Entry 6DI8 (X-ray diffraction, 1.86 A resolution); this record covers chains B and C of the 3 polymer chains in the assembly.

Chain B:
Name: Chymotrypsin A chain B
Organism: Bos taurus
Notes: EC 3.4.21.1
UniProt: P00766 (CTRA_BOVIN); residues 16-146 here = UniProt positions 16-146
Sequence (131 residues; numbered 16 to 146; the number before each row is that of its first residue):
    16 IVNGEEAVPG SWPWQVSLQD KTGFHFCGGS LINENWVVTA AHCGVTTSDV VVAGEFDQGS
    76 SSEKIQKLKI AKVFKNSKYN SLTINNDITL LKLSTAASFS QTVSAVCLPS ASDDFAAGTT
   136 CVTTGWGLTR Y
Disulfides: Cys-42/Cys-58
UniProt features mapped onto this chain:
  - active site (Charge relay system): His-57, Asp-102
Reported in the primary citation:
  - catalytic residues: His-57, Asp-102 (citing earlier work)

Chain C:
Name: Chymotrypsin A chain C
Organism: Bos taurus
Notes: EC 3.4.21.1
UniProt: P00766 (CTRA_BOVIN); numbering as in UniProt (aligned over 149-245)
Sequence (97 residues; each row starts with the number of its first residue):
   149 ANTPDRLQQA SLPLLSNTNC KKYWGTKIKD AMICAGASGV SSCMGDSGGP LVCKKNGAWT
   209 LVGIVSWGSS TCSTSTPGVY ARVTALVNWV QQTLAAN
Disulfides: Cys-168/Cys-182, Cys-191/Cys-220
UniProt features mapped onto this chain:
  - active site: Ser-195 (Charge relay system)
Reported in the primary citation:
  - catalytic residues: Ser-195 (citing earlier work)

Chain B / chain C interface:
Contacting residue pairs - 163 pairs, chain B then chain C:
  Ile-16(B) with Gln-156(C); Ala-158(C), hydrophobic; Ser-189(C); Asp-194(C), hydrogen bond (backbone-side chain)
  Val-17(B) with Val-188(C); Ser-189(C), hydrogen bond (backbone-backbone); Cys-220(C), hydrophobic; Thr-222(C)
  Asn-18(B) with Gly-187(C), hydrogen bond (side chain-backbone); Val-188(C); Thr-222(C)
  Gly-19(B) with Gln-156(C); Gln-157(C); Ala-158(C)
  Glu-20(B) with Gln-156(C), hydrogen bond (backbone-side chain); Gln-157(C), hydrogen bond (backbone-backbone)
  Glu-21(B) with Arg-154(C), salt bridge; Leu-155(C); Gln-156(C); Gln-157(C)
  Ala-22(B) with Leu-155(C), hydrogen bond (backbone-backbone); Gln-157(C)
  Pro-24(B) with Arg-154(C)
  Trp-27(B) with Leu-155(C); Gln-157(C), hydrogen bond; Trp-207(C)
  Trp-29(B) with Trp-207(C), hydrophobic
  Gln-30(B) with Leu-155(C); Pro-198(C)
  His-40(B) with Gly-193(C), hydrogen bond (side chain-backbone)
  Cys-42(B) with Ser-195(C), hydrogen bond (side chain-backbone)
  Gly-43(B) with Ser-195(C), hydrogen bond (backbone-backbone); Gly-196(C); Gly-197(C)
  Gly-44(B) with Gly-196(C)
  Ser-45(B) with Pro-198(C); Leu-209(C)
  Ile-47(B) with Leu-242(C), hydrophobic
  Asn-48(B) with Leu-242(C)
  Trp-51(B) with Leu-242(C), hydrophobic; Asn-245(C)
  Val-53(B) with Gly-196(C); Leu-209(C), hydrophobic; Ile-212(C), hydrophobic
  Thr-54(B) with Gly-196(C); Ile-212(C)
  Ala-55(B) with Gly-196(C); Ile-212(C); Val-213(C)
  His-57(B) with Ser-195(C), hydrogen bond; Val-213(C); Ser-214(C)
  Cys-58(B) with Ser-195(C)
  Phe-71(B) with Asp-153(C); Arg-154(C); Leu-155(C), hydrogen bond (backbone-backbone)
  Asp-72(B) with Asp-153(C); Arg-154(C), salt bridge
  Gln-73(B) with Asp-153(C), hydrogen bond (backbone-backbone)
  Gly-74(B) with Asp-153(C)
  Phe-89(B) with Trp-237(C); Thr-241(C); Asn-245(C)
  Lys-90(B) with Trp-237(C)
  Asn-91(B) with Trp-237(C)
  Thr-98(B) with Met-180(C)
  Ile-99(B) with Met-180(C); Ser-214(C); Trp-215(C)
  Asn-100(B) with Lys-177(C); Ala-179(C); Met-180(C)
  Asn-101(B) with Ala-179(C); Leu-234(C)
  Asp-102(B) with Ser-214(C), hydrogen bond; Ala-229(C)
  Ile-103(B) with Ile-212(C), hydrophobic; Leu-234(C), hydrophobic; Trp-237(C), hydrophobic; Val-238(C), hydrophobic
  Leu-105(B) with Trp-237(C), hydrophobic; Val-238(C); Thr-241(C); Leu-242(C), hydrophobic
  Lys-107(B) with Asn-245(C)
  Val-121(B) with Val-200(C), hydrophobic; Trp-207(C); Leu-209(C)
  Cys-122(B) with Trp-207(C), hydrogen bond (backbone-backbone); Thr-208(C); Leu-209(C), hydrogen bond (backbone-backbone)
  Leu-123(B) with Thr-208(C); Val-238(C), hydrophobic; Gln-239(C)
  Pro-124(B) with Thr-208(C); Leu-209(C); Val-231(C); Val-235(C)
  Ser-125(B) with Lys-203(C); Thr-232(C)
  Ala-126(B) with Thr-232(C); Val-235(C); Asn-236(C)
  Asp-128(B) with Lys-203(C), salt bridge; Thr-232(C)
  Phe-130(B) with Leu-162(C); Cys-201(C), hydrophobic; Val-210(C), hydrophobic
  Ala-131(B) with Leu-162(C)
  Ala-132(B) with Leu-162(C); Leu-163(C); Ser-164(C)
  Gly-133(B) with Leu-162(C), hydrogen bond (backbone-backbone)
  Thr-134(B) with Leu-160(C); Pro-161(C); Leu-162(C), hydrogen bond (backbone-backbone)
  Thr-135(B) with Leu-160(C)
  Cys-136(B) with Ser-159(C); Leu-160(C), hydrogen bond (backbone-backbone); Leu-162(C), hydrophobic; Leu-199(C), hydrophobic; Val-200(C); Cys-201(C), disulfide
  Val-137(B) with Ala-158(C); Leu-160(C), hydrophobic; Pro-198(C); Leu-199(C); Val-200(C), hydrogen bond (backbone-backbone); Trp-207(C), hydrophobic
  Thr-138(B) with Gln-157(C); Ala-158(C), hydrogen bond (backbone-backbone); Leu-160(C); Ser-190(C); Pro-198(C), hydrogen bond (side chain-backbone); Val-213(C)
  Thr-139(B) with Gln-156(C); Gln-157(C); Pro-198(C), hydrogen bond (backbone-backbone)
  Gly-140(B) with Leu-155(C); Gln-156(C), hydrogen bond (backbone-backbone); Asp-194(C)
  Trp-141(B) with Pro-152(C); Asp-153(C); Arg-154(C); Leu-155(C); Asp-194(C), hydrogen bond (backbone-side chain)
  Gly-142(B) with Pro-152(C); Cys-191(C); Met-192(C); Gly-193(C); Asp-194(C), hydrogen bond (backbone-side chain)
  Leu-143(B) with Asn-150(C); Thr-151(C); Cys-191(C); Met-192(C), hydrogen bond (backbone-backbone)
  Thr-144(B) with Asn-150(C), hydrogen bond (backbone-backbone); Pro-152(C)
  Arg-145(B) with Asn-150(C), hydrogen bond (backbone-side chain)
  Tyr-146(B) with Asn-150(C); Met-192(C), hydrophobic; Ser-218(C); Thr-219(C); Cys-220(C), hydrophobic
Interface residues without a listed pair, chain B (65 interface residues in all): Val-23, Thr-104
Interface residues without a listed pair, chain C (61 interface residues in all): Lys-202, Ala-206, Tyr-228
Disulfides between the chains: Cys-136(B)/Cys-201(C)

Summary:
The interface between chain B and chain C involves 65 residues on one side and 61 on the other, with 1
disulfide bond, 29 hydrogen bonds and 3 salt bridges. Among the polar pairs are Glu-21(B)/Arg-154(C),
Asp-72(B)/Arg-154(C) and Asp-128(B)/Lys-203(C). From the paper: catalytic residues His-57(B), Asp-102(B) and
Ser-195(C).
Chain B is Chymotrypsin A chain B and chain C is Chymotrypsin A chain C, both from Bos taurus; the structure,
Crystal structure of bovine alpha-chymotrypsin in space group P65, was determined by X-ray diffraction.
